Entry 8AJ6 (X-ray diffraction, 1.50 A resolution); this record covers chain A.

Chain A:
Protein: Iron hydrogenase 1
Organism: Clostridium pasteurianum
Notes: EC 1.12.7.2; fragment: complete enzyme
Reference sequence: P29166 (PHF1_CLOPA); residue numbers follow UniProt; this construct covers 1-574
Chain sequence (584 residues; row label = number of the first residue in the row):
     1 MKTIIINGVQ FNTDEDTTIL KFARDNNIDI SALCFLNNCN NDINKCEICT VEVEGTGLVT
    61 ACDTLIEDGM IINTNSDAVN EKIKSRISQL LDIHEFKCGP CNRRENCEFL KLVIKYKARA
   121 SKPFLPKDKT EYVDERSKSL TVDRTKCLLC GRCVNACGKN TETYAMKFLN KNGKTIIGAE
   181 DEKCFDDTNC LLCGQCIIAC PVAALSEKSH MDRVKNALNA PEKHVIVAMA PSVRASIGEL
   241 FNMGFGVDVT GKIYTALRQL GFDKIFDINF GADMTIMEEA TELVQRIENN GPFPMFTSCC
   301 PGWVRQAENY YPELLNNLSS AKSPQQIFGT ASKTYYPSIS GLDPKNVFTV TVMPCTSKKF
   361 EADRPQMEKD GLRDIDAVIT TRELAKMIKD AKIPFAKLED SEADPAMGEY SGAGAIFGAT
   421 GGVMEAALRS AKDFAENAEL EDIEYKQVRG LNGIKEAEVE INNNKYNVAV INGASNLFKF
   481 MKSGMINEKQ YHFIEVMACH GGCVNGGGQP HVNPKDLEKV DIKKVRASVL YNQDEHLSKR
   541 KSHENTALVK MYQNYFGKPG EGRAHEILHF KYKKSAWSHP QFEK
Disordered / not traced: 581-584
Construct notes: expression tag (575-584)
UniProt features mapped onto this chain:
  - binding site ([2Fe-2S] cluster): Cys34, Cys46, Cys49, Cys62
  - binding site ([4Fe-4S] cluster): His94, Cys98, Cys101, Cys107, Cys147, Cys150, Cys153, Cys157, Cys190, Cys193, Cys196, Cys200, Cys300, Cys355, Cys499, Cys503
  - binding site (Fe(2+)): Cys503
Bound ions: 2Fe-2S cluster Fe: Cys34, Cys46, Cys49, Cys62; Mg2+ site 1: Asn40, Asp42; 4Fe-4S cluster Fe site 1: His94, Cys98, Cys101, Cys107; 4Fe-4S cluster Fe site 2: Cys147, Cys150, Cys153, Cys200; 4Fe-4S cluster Fe site 3: Cys157, Cys190, Cys193, Cys196; Mg2+ site 2 near Leu218 (its only coordinating residue here); 4Fe-4S cluster Fe site 4: Cys300, Cys355, Cys499, Cys503; Fe ion near Cys503 (its only coordinating residue here)
Small-molecule neighbours:
  - 2Fe-2S cluster (FES): Ala32, Leu33, Cys34, Phe35, Asn40, Lys45, Cys46, Glu47, Cys49, Thr60, Cys62
  - 4Fe-4S cluster (SF4), molecule 1: His94, Glu95, Phe96, Lys97, Cys98, Cys101, Arg103, Arg104, Cys107, Phe109, Leu110, Lys146, Val202, Ala203
  - 4Fe-4S cluster (SF4), molecule 2: Leu140, Cys157, Thr161, Thr163, Ala165, Met166, Phe185, Cys190, Leu191, Leu192, Cys193, Gly194, Gln195, Cys196
  - 4Fe-4S cluster (SF4), molecule 3: Cys147, Leu148, Leu149, Cys150, Gly151, Arg152, Cys153, Ile177, Ala199, Cys200, Pro201, Val202, Ala204, Leu205
  - 4Fe-4S cluster (SF4), molecule 4: Cys193, Cys300, Pro301, Gly302, Pro354, Cys355, Ser357, Lys358, Met497, Ala498, Cys499, Gly502, Cys503, Gly506
  - VHR (Binuclear [FeFe], di(thiomethyl)amine, carbon monoxide, cyanide cluster (-CN form)): Ala230, Pro231, Ser232, Ile268, Ala272, Cys299, Cys300, Ser323, Pro324, Gln325, Met353, Pro354, Cys355, Lys358, Phe417, Gly418, Val423, Met497, Cys503
Reported in the primary citation:
  - conformationally variable residues (side-chain flip): Glu279, Cys299
  - contacts within the chain: Glu279-Ser319
  - catalytic residues: Glu279, Glu282, Cys299, Ser319 (citing earlier work)

In short:
Chain A binds 4 copies of 4Fe-4S cluster, 2Fe-2S cluster and compound VHR. Cys34, Cys46, Cys49 and Cys62 form
the 2Fe-2S cluster Fe site. Curated annotation (UniProt) lists 4 [2Fe-2S] cluster-binding residues, 16
[4Fe-4S] cluster-binding residues and Fe2+-binding residue Cys503. The paper reports catalytic residues
Glu279, Glu282 and Cys299 among others; conformational variability at Glu279 and Cys299.
Chain A is Iron hydrogenase 1 (Clostridium pasteurianum); the structure, cyanide-bound [FeFe]-hydrogenase I
from Clostridium pasteurianum (CpI), was determined by X-ray diffraction (same publication as 8AIO, 8ALN and
8AP2).
